PDB entry 8GA5 | electron microscopy, 2.60 A resolution | chains A and B

# Chain A (and B)
Name: H(+)/Cl(-) exchange transporter ClcA
Source organism: Escherichia coli
Notes: chain B of this document is another copy of the same molecule, construct and numbering; everything in this record applies to it too
Reference sequence: J7Q633 (J7Q633_ECOLX); residue numbers follow UniProt; this construct covers 1-461
Amino-acid sequence (461 residues; numbered 1 to 461; the number before each row is that of its first residue):
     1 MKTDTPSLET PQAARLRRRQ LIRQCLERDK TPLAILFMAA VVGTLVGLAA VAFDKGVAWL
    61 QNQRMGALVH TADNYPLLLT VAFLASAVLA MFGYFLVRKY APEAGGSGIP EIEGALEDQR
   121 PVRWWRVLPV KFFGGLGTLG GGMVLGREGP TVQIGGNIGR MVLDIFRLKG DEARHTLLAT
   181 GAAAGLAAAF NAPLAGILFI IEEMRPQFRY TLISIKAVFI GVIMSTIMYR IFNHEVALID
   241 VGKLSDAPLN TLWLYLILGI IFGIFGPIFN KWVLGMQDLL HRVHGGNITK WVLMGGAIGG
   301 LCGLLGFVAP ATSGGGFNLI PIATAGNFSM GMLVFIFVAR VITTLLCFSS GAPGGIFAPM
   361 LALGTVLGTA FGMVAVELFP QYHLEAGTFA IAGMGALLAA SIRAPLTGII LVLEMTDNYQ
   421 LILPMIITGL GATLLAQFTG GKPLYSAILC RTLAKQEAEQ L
Not modelled in the structure: 1-11
Sequence notes: engineered mutation C25 (Leu in J7Q633), A85 (Cys in J7Q633), C450 (Ala in J7Q633)
Reported in the primary citation:
  - conformationally variable residues (loop rearrangement): E202, E203
  - mutagenesis - L25C, C85A/R230C/L249C: decreased catalytic activity
  - mutagenesis - Q24C, I201W: unchanged catalytic activity

# How chain A and chain B interact
Inter-chain disulfides: C25(A)-C450(B), C450(A)-C25(B)
Contacting residue pairs - 108 pairs, chain A then chain B:
  A14(A) - Q119(B)
  R15(A) - E457(B)
  R15(A) - Q460(B)
  R17(A) - E117(B)  hydrogen bond (side chain-backbone)
  R17(A) - D118(B)  hydrogen bond (side chain-backbone)
  R17(A) - Q119(B)
  R18(A) - Q119(B)
  R18(A) - L453(B)
  R18(A) - Q456(B)
  R18(A) - E457(B)  salt bridge
  R19(A) - E457(B)
  L21(A) - E117(B)
  L21(A) - Q119(B)
  I22(A) - C450(B)  hydrophobic
  I22(A) - L453(B)
  I22(A) - A454(B)  hydrophobic
  C25(A) - K442(B)
  C25(A) - C450(B)  disulfide
  E27(A) - K442(B)  hydrogen bond (backbone-side chain)
  R28(A) - F438(B)
  R28(A) - T439(B)
  R28(A) - G440(B)
  D29(A) - Q437(B)
  D29(A) - K442(B)  salt bridge
  K30(A) - Q437(B)  hydrogen bond (backbone-side chain)
  T31(A) - Q437(B)
  T31(A) - F438(B)
  L36(A) - L434(B)  hydrophobic
  E117(A) - R17(B)  hydrogen bond (backbone-side chain)
  E117(A) - L21(B)
  D118(A) - R17(B)  hydrogen bond (backbone-side chain)
  Q119(A) - A14(B)  hydrogen bond (side chain-backbone)
  Q119(A) - R17(B)
  Q119(A) - R18(B)
  Q119(A) - L21(B)
  L194(A) - I410(B)  hydrophobic
  I197(A) - L406(B)  hydrophobic
  L198(A) - L198(B)  hydrophobic
  L198(A) - L406(B)  hydrophobic
  I201(A) - L406(B)  hydrophobic
  R205(A) - Y210(B)
  Y210(A) - R205(B)
  L212(A) - R403(B)
  L212(A) - Q437(B)
  I213(A) - Q437(B)
  K216(A) - L430(B)
  K216(A) - T433(B)
  K216(A) - Q437(B)
  F219(A) - L406(B)  hydrophobic
  F219(A) - I426(B)  hydrophobic
  F219(A) - L430(B)  hydrophobic
  I220(A) - L430(B)  hydrophobic
  I223(A) - I426(B)  hydrophobic
  I223(A) - I427(B)  hydrophobic
  I223(A) - L430(B)  hydrophobic
  T226(A) - L423(B)
  I227(A) - L252(B)  hydrophobic
  R230(A) - L249(B)
  R230(A) - L423(B)
  I231(A) - L249(B)
  L249(A) - R230(B)
  L249(A) - I231(B)  hydrophobic
  L252(A) - I227(B)  hydrophobic
  R403(A) - L212(B)
  L406(A) - I197(B)  hydrophobic
  L406(A) - L198(B)  hydrophobic
  L406(A) - I201(B)  hydrophobic
  L406(A) - F219(B)  hydrophobic
  I410(A) - L194(B)  hydrophobic
  E414(A) - I422(B)
  Y419(A) - Y419(B)  hydrophobic
  Y419(A) - I422(B)
  I422(A) - L194(B)  hydrophobic
  I422(A) - E414(B)
  I422(A) - Y419(B)
  L423(A) - T226(B)
  L423(A) - R230(B)
  I426(A) - F219(B)  hydrophobic
  I426(A) - I223(B)
  I427(A) - I223(B)  hydrophobic
  L430(A) - K216(B)
  L430(A) - F219(B)  hydrophobic
  L430(A) - I220(B)  hydrophobic
  L430(A) - I223(B)  hydrophobic
  T433(A) - K216(B)
  L434(A) - L36(B)  hydrophobic
  Q437(A) - R28(B)  hydrogen bond (backbone-side chain)
  Q437(A) - D29(B)
  Q437(A) - T31(B)  hydrogen bond
  Q437(A) - L212(B)
  Q437(A) - K216(B)  hydrogen bond
  F438(A) - R28(B)  hydrogen bond (backbone-side chain)
  T439(A) - R28(B)
  G440(A) - R28(B)
  K442(A) - C25(B)  hydrogen bond (side chain-backbone)
  K442(A) - E27(B)  hydrogen bond (side chain-backbone)
  K442(A) - D29(B)  salt bridge
  S446(A) - C25(B)
  C450(A) - L21(B)
  C450(A) - C25(B)  disulfide
  L453(A) - R18(B)
  L453(A) - I22(B)
  A454(A) - I22(B)  hydrophobic
  Q456(A) - R18(B)
  E457(A) - R18(B)
  E457(A) - R19(B)  salt bridge
  Q460(A) - R15(B)
  Q460(A) - R18(B)  hydrogen bond
Interface residues without a listed pair, chain A (64 interface residues in all): Q24, L33, P193, E202, P405
Interface residues without a listed pair, chain B (63 interface residues in all): L26, L33, P193, E202, I213, P405, S446

# Overview
64 residues of chain A face 63 of chain B across their interface, with 2 disulfide bonds, 14 hydrogen bonds
and 4 salt bridges. Polar contacts include R18(A)-E457(B), D29(A)-K442(B) and E457(A)-R19(B). From the paper:
L25C and C85A/R230C/L249C of chain A reduce catalytic activity; conformational variability at E202(A) and
E203(A); 4 substitutions were tested in all.
Chain A and chain B are both H(+)/Cl(-) exchange transporter ClcA (Escherichia coli); the structure, CLC-ec1
L25C/A450C/C85A at pH 4.5 100mM Cl Intermediate, was determined by electron microscopy together with 8GA0,
8GA1, 8GA3 and 8GAH from the same study.
